PDB entry 4MMK | X-ray diffraction, 2.16 A resolution | chains A and F of the 6 polymer chains in the assembly

# Chain A (and F)
Protein: Protein hfq
From: Pseudomonas aeruginosa
Notes: chain F of this document is another copy of the same molecule, construct and numbering; everything in this record applies to it too
UniProt: Q9HUM0 (HFQ_PSEAE); residue numbers follow UniProt; this construct covers 1-82
Chain sequence (82 residues; each row starts with the number of its first residue):
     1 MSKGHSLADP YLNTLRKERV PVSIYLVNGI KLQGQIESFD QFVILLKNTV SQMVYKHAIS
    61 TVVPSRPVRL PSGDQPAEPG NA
Unresolved in the structure: 1, 71-82 (chain F: 1, 70-82)
Sequence notes: engineered mutation Ala8 (Gln in Q9HUM0)
From the paper describing this entry:
  - mutagenesis - Q8A, Y55A, H57A: decreased stability in response to semi-native conditions
  - mutagenesis - N28A: unchanged stability
  - contacts within the chain: Asn28-Gly29 (hydrogen bond), Asp40-Phe42, Asp40-Val43

# Chain A / chain F interface
Contacting residue pairs (42):
  Ser2(A) - Phe39(F)  hydrogen bond (side chain-backbone)
  Ser2(A) - Asp40(F)
  Gly4(A) - Asp40(F)
  Gly4(A) - Gln41(F)  hydrogen bond (backbone-backbone)
  Gly4(A) - Phe42(F)
  His5(A) - Asp40(F)
  His5(A) - Phe42(F)
  Ser6(A) - Asp40(F)  hydrogen bond (backbone-side chain)
  Leu7(A) - Ser38(F)
  Leu7(A) - Asp40(F)  hydrogen bond (backbone-side chain)
  Leu7(A) - Val43(F)  hydrophobic
  Leu7(A) - Leu45(F)  hydrophobic
  Ala8(A) - Asp40(F)  hydrogen bond (backbone-side chain)
  Tyr11(A) - Leu45(F)  hydrophobic
  Tyr11(A) - Ser51(F)
  Tyr11(A) - Gln52(F)
  Tyr11(A) - Met53(F)  hydrophobic
  Leu12(A) - Met53(F)  hydrophobic
  Val27(A) - Asn28(F)  hydrogen bond (backbone-side chain)
  Val27(A) - Ala58(F)  hydrophobic
  Lys56(A) - Tyr55(F)
  Lys56(A) - His57(F)  hydrogen bond (backbone-side chain)
  His57(A) - His57(F)
  Ile59(A) - Tyr55(F)  hydrophobic
  Ile59(A) - His57(F)  hydrogen bond (backbone-side chain)
  Ile59(A) - Ala58(F)
  Ser60(A) - Leu26(F)
  Ser60(A) - Met53(F)
  Ser60(A) - Val54(F)
  Ser60(A) - Tyr55(F)  hydrogen bond (backbone-backbone)
  Ser60(A) - Ala58(F)
  Thr61(A) - Leu32(F)
  Thr61(A) - Gln52(F)
  Thr61(A) - Met53(F)
  Thr61(A) - Val54(F)
  Val62(A) - Gln52(F)
  Val62(A) - Met53(F)  hydrogen bond (backbone-backbone)
  Val63(A) - Ser51(F)
  Val63(A) - Gln52(F)
  Pro64(A) - Val50(F)
  Pro64(A) - Ser51(F)
  Val68(A) - Lys47(F)
Interface residues without a listed pair, chain A (21 interface residues in all): Lys3, Leu26, Ile44
Interface residues without a listed pair, chain F (21 interface residues in all): His5, Val27

# Summary
The chain A/chain F interface involves 21 residues from each chain, with 10 hydrogen bonds. Polar contacts
include Ser2(A)-Phe39(F), Ser6(A)-Asp40(F) and Leu7(A)-Asp40(F). The paper reports that Q8A, Y55A and H57A of
chain A reduce stability in response to semi-native conditions; contacts within the chain involving Asn28(A),
Gly29(A) and Asp40(A) among others.
Chain A and chain F are both Protein hfq (Pseudomonas aeruginosa); the structure, Q8A Hfq from Pseudomonas
aeruginosa, was determined by X-ray diffraction together with 4MML from the same study.
